Entry 4QWF (X-ray diffraction, 3.00 A resolution); this record covers chains L and M of the 28 polymer chains in the assembly.

== Chain L ==
Molecule: Proteasome subunit beta type-6
Source organism: Saccharomyces cerevisiae
UniProt: P23724 (PSB6_YEAST); residues 1-222 here correspond to UniProt positions 20-241 (UniProt number = residue number + 19)
Amino-acid sequence (222 residues; row label = number of the first residue in the row):
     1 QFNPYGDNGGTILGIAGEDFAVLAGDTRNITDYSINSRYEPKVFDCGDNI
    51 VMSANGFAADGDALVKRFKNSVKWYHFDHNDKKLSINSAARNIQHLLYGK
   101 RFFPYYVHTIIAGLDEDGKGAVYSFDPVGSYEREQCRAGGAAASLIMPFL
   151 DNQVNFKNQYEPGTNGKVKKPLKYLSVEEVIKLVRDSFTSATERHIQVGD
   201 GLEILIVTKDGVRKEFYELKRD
Ion coordination: Mg2+: Asp222 (shared with 2 residues of chain V)
Residues lining bound ligands: CARFILZOMIB, bound form (3BV; N-{(2S)-2-[(morpholin-4-ylacetyl)amino]-4-phenylbutanoyl}-L-leucyl-N-[(2R,3S,4S)-1,3-dihydroxy-2,6-dimethylheptan-4-yl]-L-phenylalaninamide): Arg101, Pro104, His108, Asp126, Pro127, Val128, Ser130

== Chain M ==
Molecule: Proteasome subunit beta type-7
Source organism: Saccharomyces cerevisiae
UniProt: P30657 (PSB7_YEAST); residues -12 to 233 here correspond to UniProt positions 21-266 (UniProt number = residue number + 33)
Amino-acid sequence (246 residues; numbered -12 to 233; the number before each row is that of its first residue; numbers below 1 keep their minus sign (Thr-12 is residue -12)):
   -12 TQIANAGASPMVNTQQPIVTGTSVISMKYDNGVIIAADNLGSYGSLLRFN
    38 GVERLIPVGDNTVVGISGDISDMQHIERLLKDLVTENAYDNPLADAEEAL
    88 EPSYIFEYLATVMYQRRSKMNPLWNAIIVAGVQSNGDQFLRYVNLLGVTY
   138 SSPTLATGFGAHMANPLLRKVVDRESDIPKTTVQVAEEAIVNAMRVLYYR
   188 DARSSRNFSLAIIDKNTGLTFKKNLQVENMKWDFAKDIKGYGTQKI
Not modelled in the structure: -12 to 0

== Interface between chain L and chain M ==
Residue-residue contacts - 39 pairs, chain L then chain M:
  Gln1(L) - Thr1(M)  hydrogen bond
  Phe2(L) - Met107(M)
  Phe2(L) - Pro109(M)  hydrophobic
  Phe2(L) - Leu132(M)  hydrophobic
  Phe2(L) - Leu133(M)  hydrophobic
  Asn3(L) - Leu133(M)
  Pro4(L) - Arg104(M)  hydrogen bond (backbone-side chain)
  Pro4(L) - Met107(M)  hydrophobic
  Pro4(L) - Leu133(M)
  Tyr5(L) - Arg104(M)
  Asn8(L) - Val135(M)
  Asn29(L) - Tyr137(M)
  Ser34(L) - His149(M)  hydrogen bond
  Ile35(L) - Arg156(M)  hydrogen bond (backbone-side chain)
  Asn36(L) - Tyr137(M)  hydrogen bond
  Asn36(L) - Ser139(M)
  Asn36(L) - Arg156(M)
  Ser37(L) - Ser138(M)  hydrogen bond (side chain-backbone)
  Glu40(L) - Arg128(M)  salt bridge
  Glu40(L) - Tyr137(M)
  Glu40(L) - Ser138(M)  hydrogen bond (side chain-backbone)
  Phe57(L) - Arg104(M)
  Phe57(L) - Leu133(M)
  Phe57(L) - Val135(M)  hydrophobic
  Ala59(L) - Tyr101(M)
  Ala59(L) - Leu133(M)
  Ala59(L) - Gly134(M)
  Ala59(L) - Val135(M)
  Asp60(L) - Tyr101(M)  hydrogen bond
  Asp60(L) - Arg104(M)  salt bridge
  Asp62(L) - Thr136(M)  hydrogen bond
  Ala63(L) - Tyr101(M)
  Lys66(L) - Glu94(M)  salt bridge
  Phe103(L) - Arg104(M)
  Phe103(L) - Ser105(M)
  Tyr105(L) - Tyr101(M)
  Glu218(L) - Arg161(M)  salt bridge
  Arg221(L) - Asp160(M)  salt bridge
  Arg221(L) - Arg161(M)
Interface residues without a listed pair, chain L (25 interface residues in all): Gly6, Arg38, Tyr39
Interface residues without a listed pair, chain M (22 interface residues in all): Trp111, Leu142

== In short ==
25 residues of chain L and 22 residues of chain M are in contact, with 9 hydrogen bonds and 5 salt bridges.
Polar contacts include Glu40(L)-Arg128(M), Asp60(L)-Arg104(M) and Lys66(L)-Glu94(M). Chain L binds
CARFILZOMIB, bound form.
Here chain L is Proteasome subunit beta type-6 and chain M is Proteasome subunit beta type-7, both from
Saccharomyces cerevisiae. Entry 4QWF (yCP beta5-M45I mutant in complex with carfilzomib) was determined by
X-ray diffraction, deposited together with 4QUX, 4QUY, 4QV0, 4QV1, 4QV3, 4QV4 and 42 further entries.
